Entry 9CYC (X-ray diffraction, 2.01 A resolution); this record covers chain A.

Chain A:
Molecule: Papain-like protease
Source organism: Severe acute respiratory syndrome coronavirus 2
Notes: EC 3.4.19.12
UniProtKB: P0DTC1 (R1A_SARS2); residues 1-315 here correspond to UniProt positions 1564-1878 (UniProt number = residue number + 1563)
Sequence (318 residues; numbered -2 to 315; the number before each row is that of its first residue; numbers below 1 keep their minus sign (Ser-2 is residue -2)):
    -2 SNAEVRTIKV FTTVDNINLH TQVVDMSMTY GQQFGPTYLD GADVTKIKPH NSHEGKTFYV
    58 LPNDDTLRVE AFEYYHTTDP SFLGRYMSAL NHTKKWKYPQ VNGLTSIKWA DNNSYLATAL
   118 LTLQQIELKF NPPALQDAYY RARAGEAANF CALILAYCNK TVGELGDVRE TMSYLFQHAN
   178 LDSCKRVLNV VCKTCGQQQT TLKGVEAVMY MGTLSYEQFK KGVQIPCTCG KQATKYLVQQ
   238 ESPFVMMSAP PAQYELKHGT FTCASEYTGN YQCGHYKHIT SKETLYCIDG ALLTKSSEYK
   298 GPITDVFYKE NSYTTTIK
Unresolved in the structure: -2 to 1, 221-230, 309-315
Construct notes: expression tag (-2 to 0); engineered mutation Ser111 (Cys1674 in P0DTC1)
Disulfide bonds: Cys189-Cys192
Ligand contacts: A1A0S ((E)-1-[(3R)-1-cyclopentylpiperidin-3-yl]-N-methoxy-1-(6-methoxynaphthalen-2-yl)methanimine): Gly163, Asp164, Met208, Gly209, Ser245, Ala246, Pro247, Pro248, Tyr264, Tyr273, Thr301

In short:
Bound to chain A: compound A1A0S.
Chain A is Papain-like protease (Severe acute respiratory syndrome coronavirus 2); the structure, SARS-CoV-2
PLpro in complex with inhibitor WEHI-P2, was determined by X-ray diffraction together with 9CYB, 9CYD and 9CYK
from the same study.
